Entry 8PXB (electron microscopy, 3.60 A resolution); this record covers chains B and A.

# Chain B (and A)
Protein: Sodium/hydrogen exchanger 9
Organism: Equus caballus
Notes: chain A of this document is another copy of the same molecule, construct and numbering; everything in this record applies to it too
Reference sequence: F7B113 (SL9A9_HORSE); numbering as in UniProt (aligned over 8-576)
Chain sequence (574 residues; each row starts with the number of its first residue):
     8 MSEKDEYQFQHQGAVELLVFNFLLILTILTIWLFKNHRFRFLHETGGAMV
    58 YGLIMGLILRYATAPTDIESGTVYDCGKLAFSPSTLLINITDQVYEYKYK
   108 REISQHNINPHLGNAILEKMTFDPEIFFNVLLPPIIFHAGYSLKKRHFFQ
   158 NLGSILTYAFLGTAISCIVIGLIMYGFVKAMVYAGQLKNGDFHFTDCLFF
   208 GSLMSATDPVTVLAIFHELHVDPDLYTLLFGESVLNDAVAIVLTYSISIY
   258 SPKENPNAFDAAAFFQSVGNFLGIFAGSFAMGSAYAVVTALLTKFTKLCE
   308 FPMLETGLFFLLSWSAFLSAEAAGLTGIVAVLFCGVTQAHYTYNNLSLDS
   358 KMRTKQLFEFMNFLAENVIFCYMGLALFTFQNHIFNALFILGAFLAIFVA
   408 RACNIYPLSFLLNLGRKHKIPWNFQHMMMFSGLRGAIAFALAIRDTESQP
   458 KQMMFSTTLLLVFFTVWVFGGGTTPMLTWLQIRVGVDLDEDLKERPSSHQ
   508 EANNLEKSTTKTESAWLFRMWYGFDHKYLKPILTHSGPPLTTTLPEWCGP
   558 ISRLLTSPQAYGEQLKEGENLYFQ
Disordered / not traced: 8-16, 497-517, 547-581
Construct notes: conflict G575 (Asp in F7B113), E576 (Asp in F7B113); expression tag (577-581)
Curated features (UniProtKB/Swiss-Prot):
  - mutagenesis: N243 (N243A: Decreases H(+) efflux; when associated with A-244), D244 (D244A: Decreases H(+) efflux; when associated with A-243)
From the paper describing this entry:
  - mutagenesis - K85Q/K105Q/K107Q: abolished stability in response to PI(3,5)P2
  - mutagenesis - K85Q/K105Q/K107Q: abolished stability in response to PI(4,5)P2
  - mutagenesis - K85Q/K105Q/K107Q (Kd 55 mM): decreased binding to Na+

# How chain B and chain A interact
Contacting residue pairs (107):
  H18(B) - E328(A)
  H18(B) - A329(A)
  H18(B) - G331(A)
  A21(B) - L325(A)
  A21(B) - A329(A)  hydrophobic
  L24(B) - L325(A)  hydrophobic
  L25(B) - S322(A)
  L25(B) - L325(A)
  N28(B) - L318(A)
  N28(B) - W321(A)
  N28(B) - L325(A)
  L31(B) - L318(A)  hydrophobic
  I32(B) - L315(A)  hydrophobic
  I32(B) - L319(A)  hydrophobic
  I35(B) - L318(A)  hydrophobic
  W39(B) - T303(A)
  W39(B) - K304(A)
  W39(B) - L305(A)
  K42(B) - F308(A)
  T79(B) - L93(A)
  T79(B) - L94(A)
  Y81(B) - G84(A)
  Y81(B) - K85(A)
  Y81(B) - L86(A)
  Y81(B) - F88(A)
  Y81(B) - L93(A)  hydrophobic
  C83(B) - C83(A)  hydrophobic
  G84(B) - Y81(A)
  K85(B) - Y81(A)
  L86(B) - Y81(A)
  F88(B) - Y81(A)
  S89(B) - I97(A)
  S89(B) - Y104(A)
  L93(B) - T79(A)
  L93(B) - Y81(A)  hydrophobic
  L94(B) - G78(A)
  L94(B) - T79(A)
  I97(B) - L86(A)  hydrophobic
  I97(B) - S89(A)
  Q100(B) - E109(A)
  V101(B) - E109(A)
  V101(B) - I110(A)  hydrogen bond (backbone-backbone)
  V101(B) - S111(A)
  V101(B) - H113(A)
  Y102(B) - Y106(A)  hydrophobic
  Y102(B) - R108(A)
  Y102(B) - E109(A)
  E103(B) - Y106(A)
  E103(B) - K107(A)  hydrogen bond (backbone-backbone)
  E103(B) - R108(A)  hydrogen bond (backbone-backbone)
  E103(B) - I110(A)
  Y104(B) - S89(A)
  Y104(B) - P90(A)
  Y104(B) - K105(A)
  Y104(B) - Y106(A)  hydrophobic
  K105(B) - Y104(A)
  K105(B) - K105(A)  hydrogen bond (backbone-backbone)
  K105(B) - K107(A)
  Y106(B) - Y102(A)  hydrophobic
  Y106(B) - E103(A)
  K107(B) - E103(A)
  K107(B) - K107(A)
  R108(B) - E103(A)  hydrogen bond (backbone-backbone)
  E109(B) - Q100(A)
  E109(B) - V101(A)
  E109(B) - Y102(A)
  I110(B) - V101(A)  hydrogen bond (backbone-backbone)
  I110(B) - E103(A)
  S111(B) - V101(A)
  H113(B) - V101(A)
  T303(B) - W39(A)
  L305(B) - W39(A)
  F308(B) - K42(A)
  M310(B) - E366(A)
  G314(B) - F367(A)
  L315(B) - I32(A)  hydrophobic
  F317(B) - F367(A)  hydrophobic
  F317(B) - L371(A)  hydrophobic
  L318(B) - N28(A)
  L318(B) - L31(A)  hydrophobic
  L318(B) - I35(A)  hydrophobic
  L319(B) - I32(A)  hydrophobic
  W321(B) - N28(A)
  S322(B) - L25(A)
  L325(B) - A21(A)
  L325(B) - L24(A)  hydrophobic
  L325(B) - L25(A)
  L325(B) - N28(A)
  E328(B) - H18(A)  hydrogen bond (backbone-side chain)
  A329(B) - H18(A)  hydrogen bond (backbone-side chain)
  A329(B) - A21(A)  hydrophobic
  G331(B) - H18(A)  hydrogen bond (backbone-side chain)
  D356(B) - Q363(A)
  R360(B) - Q363(A)
  R360(B) - E366(A)  salt bridge
  Q363(B) - D356(A)
  Q363(B) - R360(A)
  Q363(B) - Q363(A)
  L364(B) - L364(A)  hydrophobic
  L364(B) - F367(A)  hydrophobic
  E366(B) - M310(A)
  E366(B) - R360(A)  salt bridge
  F367(B) - M310(A)  hydrophobic
  F367(B) - G314(A)
  F367(B) - F317(A)  hydrophobic
  F367(B) - L364(A)  hydrophobic
  L371(B) - F317(A)  hydrophobic
Also at the interface, not in a pair above, chain B (67 interface residues in all): V22, L36, G78, V80, P90, I95, N96, K304, T313, A330, F370
Also at the interface, not in a pair above, chain A (69 interface residues in all): V80, I95, N96, Y292, L299, L311, T313, S326, A330, F370

# Overview
67 residues of chain B and 69 residues of chain A are in contact, with 9 hydrogen bonds and 2 salt bridges.
Polar pairs include R360(B)-E366(A), E328(B)-H18(A) and A329(B)-H18(A). The paper reports that
K85Q/K105Q/K107Q of chain B abolish stability in response to PI(3,5)P2; K85Q/K105Q/K107Q of chain B abolish
stability in response to PI(4,5)P2.
Chain B and chain A are both Sodium/hydrogen exchanger 9 (Equus caballus); the structure, Cryo-EM structure of
horse NHE9 with a extracellular loop, was determined by electron microscopy together with 8PVR and 8PS0 from
the same study.
